Entry 4BSX (X-ray diffraction, 2.23 A resolution); this record covers chain A.

== Chain A ==
Protein: Tir domain-containing adapter molecule 1
From: Homo sapiens
Notes: fragment: n-terminal domain, residues 1-153
Reference sequence: Q8IUC6 (TCAM1_HUMAN); residue numbers follow UniProt; this construct covers 1-153
Amino-acid sequence (156 residues; row label = number of the first residue in the row; numbers below 1 keep their minus sign (Ser-2 is residue -2)):
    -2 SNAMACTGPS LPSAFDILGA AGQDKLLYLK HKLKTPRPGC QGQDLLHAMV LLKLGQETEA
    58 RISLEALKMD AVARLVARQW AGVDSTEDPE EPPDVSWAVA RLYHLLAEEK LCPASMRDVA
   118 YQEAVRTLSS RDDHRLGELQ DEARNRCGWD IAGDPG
Unresolved in the structure: -2 to 3, 148-153
Modified positions: Mse1 (selenomethionine); Mse46, Mse66, Mse113 (selenomethionine; parent Met)
Differences from the reference sequence: expression tag (-2 to 0); engineered mutation Mse66 (Ala in Q8IUC6), Mse113 (Leu in Q8IUC6)
Swiss-Prot annotation at these positions:
  - motif: Glu84 to Asp91 (TRAF6-binding)
  - site: Ile148 (Microbial infection: Cleavage by CV3B)
  - natural variant: Thr4 (T4I: Inhibition of IFNB induction), Mse46 (M46I: In a breast cancer sample), Ser60 (S60C: Inhibition of IFNB induction), Arg71 (R71Q: No effect on IFNB induction), Val80 (V80M: No effect on IFNB induction), Ala111 (A111T: No effect on IFNB induction), Arg141 (deletion: Inhibition of IFNB induction)
  - mutagenesis: Glu88 (E88A: Reduces binding to TRAF6 and activation of NFKB signaling pathway; when associated with A-252 and A-303)

== Overview ==
From UniProt: one mutagenesis site.
Chain A is Tir domain-containing adapter molecule 1 (Homo sapiens); the structure, Crystal Structure of the N
terminal domain of TRIF (TIR-domain- containing adapter-inducing interferon-beta), was determined by X-ray
diffraction (same publication as 4C0M).
